5GTT - chain A; structure by X-ray diffraction, 2.01 A resolution.

[Chain A]
Protein: Binary enterotoxin of Clostridium perfringens component a
Source organism: Clostridium perfringens
Reference sequence: X5I2D7 (X5I2D7_CLOPF); residue numbers follow UniProt; this construct covers 1-419
Sequence (421 residues; numbered -1 to 419; the number before each row is that of its first residue; numbers below 1 keep their minus sign (Gly-1 is residue -1)):
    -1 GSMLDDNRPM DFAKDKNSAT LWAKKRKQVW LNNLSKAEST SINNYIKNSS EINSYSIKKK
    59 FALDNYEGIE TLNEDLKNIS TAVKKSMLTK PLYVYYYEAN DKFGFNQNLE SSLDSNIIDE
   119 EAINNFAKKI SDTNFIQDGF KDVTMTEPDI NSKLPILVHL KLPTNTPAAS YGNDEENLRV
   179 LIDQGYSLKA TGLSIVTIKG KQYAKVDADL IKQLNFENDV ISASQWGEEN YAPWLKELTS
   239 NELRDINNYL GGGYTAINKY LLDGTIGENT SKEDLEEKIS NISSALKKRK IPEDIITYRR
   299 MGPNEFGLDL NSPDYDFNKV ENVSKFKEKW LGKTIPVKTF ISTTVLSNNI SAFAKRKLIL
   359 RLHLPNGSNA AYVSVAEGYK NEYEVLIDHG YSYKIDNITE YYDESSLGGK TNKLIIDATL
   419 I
Disordered / not traced: -1 to 2
Construct notes: expression tag (-1 to 0)
Reported in the primary citation:
  - catalytic residues: Glu380, Glu382 (citing earlier work)
  - mutagenesis - K353A (96% loss), Y377A (75% loss), E380A, E382A (99% loss): decreased catalytic activity
  - mutagenesis - K353A: abolished catalytic activity on beta/gamma-actin
  - mutagenesis - Y252A, E266G/N267G (70% loss), L308A, Y313A (45% loss): decreased catalytic activity on alpha-actin
  - mutagenesis - L61A, N63A, Y252A, E266G/N267G, L308A, Y313A: unchanged catalytic activity on beta/gamma-actin
  - mutagenesis - L61A, N63A: unchanged catalytic activity on alpha-actin
  - mutagenesis - S404A, L405A: unchanged catalytic activity

[In short]
From the paper: catalytic residues Glu380 and Glu382; K353A, Y377A and E380A, among others, reduce catalytic
activity; 12 substitutions were tested in all.
Chain A is Binary enterotoxin of Clostridium perfringens component a (Clostridium perfringens); the structure,
Crystal structure of C. perfringens iota-like enterotoxin CPILE-a, was determined by X-ray diffraction (same
publication as 5WTZ and 5WU0).
